PDB entry 4OZF | X-ray diffraction, 2.70 A resolution | chains B and J of the 5 polymer chains in the assembly

== Chain B ==
Protein: HLA class II histocompatibility antigen, DQ beta 1 chain
Organism: Homo sapiens
UniProt: Q5Y7D3 (Q5Y7D3_HUMAN); residues 1-192 here correspond to UniProt positions 33-224 (UniProt number = residue number + 32)
Chain sequence (213 residues; numbered -12 to 200; the number before each row is that of its first residue; numbers below 1 keep their minus sign (Gly-12 is residue -12)):
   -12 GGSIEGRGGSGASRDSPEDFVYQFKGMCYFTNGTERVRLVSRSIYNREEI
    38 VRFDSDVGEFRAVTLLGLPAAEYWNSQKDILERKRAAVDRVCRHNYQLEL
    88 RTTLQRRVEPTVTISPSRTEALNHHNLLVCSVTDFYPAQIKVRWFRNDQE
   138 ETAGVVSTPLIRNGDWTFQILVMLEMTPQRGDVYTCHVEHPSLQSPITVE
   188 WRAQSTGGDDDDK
Unresolved in the structure: -12 to 2, 105-111, 191-200
Differences from the reference sequence: expression tag (-12 to 0, 193-200)
Disulfides: Cys15-Cys79, Cys117-Cys173

== Chain J ==
Protein: deamidated Gliadin-alpha2 peptide
Organism: Triticum aestivum
Notes: engineered mutation(s): Q5E
Chain sequence (13 residues; numbered 2 to 14; the number before each row is that of its first residue):
     2 APQPELPYPQPGS

== Interface between chain B and chain J ==
Pairs across the interface (31):
  Tyr9(B) - Gln11(J)
  Phe11(B) - Glu6(J)
  Phe11(B) - Leu7(J)
  Phe11(B) - Pro8(J)
  Gly13(B) - Glu6(J)
  Leu26(B) - Glu6(J)
  Ser28(B) - Glu6(J)  hydrogen bond
  Pro56(B) - Pro12(J)
  Ala57(B) - Gln11(J)
  Tyr60(B) - Pro10(J)
  Tyr60(B) - Pro12(J)  hydrophobic
  Trp61(B) - Tyr9(J)
  Trp61(B) - Pro10(J)  hydrogen bond (side chain-backbone)
  Ile67(B) - Tyr9(J)  hydrophobic
  Arg70(B) - Tyr9(J)
  Lys71(B) - Glu6(J)  salt bridge
  Lys71(B) - Leu7(J)  hydrogen bond (side chain-backbone)
  Lys71(B) - Tyr9(J)
  Ala74(B) - Glu6(J)
  Arg77(B) - Gln4(J)  hydrogen bond
  Arg77(B) - Pro5(J)  hydrogen bond (side chain-backbone)
  Arg77(B) - Glu6(J)  salt bridge
  Val78(B) - Gln4(J)
  Val78(B) - Pro5(J)
  Val78(B) - Glu6(J)
  His81(B) - Ala2(J)  hydrogen bond (side chain-backbone)
  His81(B) - Gln4(J)
  Asn82(B) - Pro3(J)
  Asn82(B) - Gln4(J)  hydrogen bond (side chain-backbone)
  Leu85(B) - Ala2(J)  hydrophobic
  Leu85(B) - Pro3(J)  hydrophobic
Also at the interface, not in a pair above, chain B (20 interface residues in all): Ile37, Leu53

== Overview ==
20 residues of chain B and 11 residues of chain J are in contact, with 7 hydrogen bonds and 2 salt bridges.
Polar contacts include Lys71(B)-Glu6(J), Arg77(B)-Glu6(J) and Ser28(B)-Glu6(J).
Here chain B is HLA class II histocompatibility antigen, DQ beta 1 chain (Homo sapiens) and chain J is
deamidated Gliadin-alpha2 peptide (Triticum aestivum). Entry 4OZF (JR5.1 protein complex) was determined by
X-ray diffraction (same publication as 4OZH and 4OZI).
